Entry 6DPF (X-ray diffraction, 1.56 A resolution); this record covers chains A and C of the 4 polymer chains in the assembly.

== Chain A ==
Name: Ribonuclease H
Source organism: Bacillus halodurans (strain ATCC BAA-125 / DSM 18197 / FERM 7344 / JCM 9153 / C-125)
Notes: EC 3.1.26.4
Reference sequence: Q9KEI9 (RNH1_BACHD); numbering as in UniProt (aligned over 61-196)
Chain sequence (136 residues; each row starts with the number of its first residue):
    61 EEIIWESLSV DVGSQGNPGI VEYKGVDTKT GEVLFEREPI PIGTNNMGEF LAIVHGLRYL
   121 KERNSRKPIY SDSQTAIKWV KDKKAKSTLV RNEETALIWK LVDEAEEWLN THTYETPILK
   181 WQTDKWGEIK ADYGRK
Metal / ion sites: Mn2+ site 1: Asp71, Asp192 (shared with 1 residue of chain b); Mn2+ site 2: Asp71, Glu109, Asp132 (shared with 1 residue of chain b); Mn2+ site 3: Asp163, Glu166; K+: Glu188 (shared with 1 residue of chain b); Mn2+ site 4 near Lys196 (its only coordinating residue here)
UniProt features mapped onto this chain:
  - binding site (Mg(2+)): Asp71, Glu109, Asp132, Asp192
  - mutagenesis: Glu109 (E109Q: Loss of activity), Asp132 (D132N: Loss of activity), Glu188 (E188A: Strongly reduces activity; E188Q: No effect), Asp192 (D192N: Strongly reduced activity with manganese. Loss of activity with magnesium)
Reported in the primary citation:
  - catalytic residues: Glu188 (citing earlier work)
  - catalytic residues: Lys196 (proposed by the authors, not directly observed)

== Chain C ==
Molecule: 6-nt DNA strand
Sequence (6 nucleotides; each row starts with the number of its first residue):
     1 CGATGT

== Chain A / chain C interface ==
Contacting residue pairs - 19 pairs, chain A then chain C:
  Asn77(A) - DA3(C)  hydrogen bond to the base
  Asn77(A) - DT4(C)  hydrogen bond to the sugar
  Pro78(A) - DA3(C)  phosphate contact
  Pro78(A) - DT4(C)  phosphate contact
  Thr104(A) - DT4(C)  hydrogen bond to the phosphate
  Thr104(A) - DG5(C)  hydrogen bond to the phosphate
  Asn105(A) - DT4(C)  hydrogen bond to the base
  Asn106(A) - DT4(C)  hydrogen bond to the base
  Asn106(A) - DG5(C)  hydrogen bond to the sugar
  Met107(A) - DG5(C)  phosphate contact
  Gln134(A) - DT6(C)  base contact
  Thr135(A) - DG5(C)  sugar contact
  Thr135(A) - DT6(C)  sugar contact
  Lys138(A) - DT6(C)  phosphate contact
  Trp139(A) - DG5(C)  phosphate contact
  Trp139(A) - DT6(C)  hydrogen bond to the phosphate
  Lys146(A) - DT6(C)  salt bridge to the phosphate
  Ser147(A) - DG5(C)  hydrogen bond to the phosphate
  Thr148(A) - DG5(C)  hydrogen bond to the phosphate
Interface residues without a listed pair, chain A (14 interface residues in all): Leu149
Interface residues without a listed pair, chain C (5 interface residues in all): DG2

== Overview ==
The interface between chain A and chain C involves 14 residues on one side and 5 on the other, with 10
hydrogen bonds and 1 salt bridge. Among the polar pairs are Asn77(A)-DA3(C), Asn105(A)-DT4(C) and
Asn106(A)-DT4(C). From UniProt: 4 Mg2+-binding residues and 4 mutagenesis sites on chain A. From the paper:
catalytic residues Glu188(A) and Lys196(A).
Here chain A is Ribonuclease H (Bacillus halodurans (strain ATCC BAA-125 / DSM 18197 / FERM 7344 / JCM 9153 /
C-125)) and chain C is a 6-nt DNA strand. Entry 6DPF (Crystal Structure of Bacillus Halodurans Ribonuclease H1
in Complex with an RNA/DNA Hybrid: Reaction in 40 ...) was determined by X-ray diffraction (same publication
as 6DMN, 6DMV, 6DO8, 6DO9, 6DOA, 6DOB and 46 further entries).
